PDB entry 6P25 | electron microscopy, 3.20 A resolution | chains A and B of the 3 polymer chains in the assembly

[Chain A]
Protein: Dolichyl-phosphate-mannose--protein mannosyltransferase 1
Organism: Saccharomyces cerevisiae W303
Notes: EC 2.4.1.109
UniProtKB: P33775 (PMT1_YEAST); residue numbers follow UniProt; this construct covers 1-817
Sequence (817 residues; each row starts with the number of its first residue):
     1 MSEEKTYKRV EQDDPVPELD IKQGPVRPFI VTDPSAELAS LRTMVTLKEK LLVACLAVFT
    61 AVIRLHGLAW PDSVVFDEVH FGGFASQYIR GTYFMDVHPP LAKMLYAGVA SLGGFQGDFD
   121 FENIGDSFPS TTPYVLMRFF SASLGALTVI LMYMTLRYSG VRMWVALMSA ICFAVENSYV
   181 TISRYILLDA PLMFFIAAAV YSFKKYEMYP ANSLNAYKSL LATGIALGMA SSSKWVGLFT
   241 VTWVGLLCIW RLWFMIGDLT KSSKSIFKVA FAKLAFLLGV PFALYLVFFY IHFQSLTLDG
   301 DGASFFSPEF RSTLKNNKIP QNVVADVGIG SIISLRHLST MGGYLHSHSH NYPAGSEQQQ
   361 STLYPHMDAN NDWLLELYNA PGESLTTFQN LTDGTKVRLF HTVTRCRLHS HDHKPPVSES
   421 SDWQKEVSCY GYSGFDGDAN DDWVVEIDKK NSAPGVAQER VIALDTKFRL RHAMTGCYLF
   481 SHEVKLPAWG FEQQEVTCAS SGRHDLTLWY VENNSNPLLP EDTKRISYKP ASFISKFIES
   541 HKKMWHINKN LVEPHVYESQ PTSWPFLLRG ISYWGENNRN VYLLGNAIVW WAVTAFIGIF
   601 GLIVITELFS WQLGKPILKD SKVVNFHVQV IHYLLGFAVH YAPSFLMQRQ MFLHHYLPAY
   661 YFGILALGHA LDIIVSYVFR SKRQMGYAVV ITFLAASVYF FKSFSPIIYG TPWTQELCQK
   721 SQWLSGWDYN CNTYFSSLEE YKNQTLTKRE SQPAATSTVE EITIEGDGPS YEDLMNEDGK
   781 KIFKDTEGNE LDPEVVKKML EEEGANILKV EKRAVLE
Unresolved in the structure: 1-14, 380-383, 750-817
Swiss-Prot annotation at these positions:
  - modified residue: S2 (N-acetylserine)
  - glycosylation (N-linked (GlcNAc...) asparagine): N390, N513, N743
  - mutagenesis: R64 (R64A: Reduces mannosyltransferase activity), D77 to E78 (Impairs mannosyltransferase activity), E78 (E78A: Decreases substrate-binding and reduces mannosyltransferase activity), Y88 (Y88A: Moderately decreases complex formation with PMT2), P100 (P100A: Moderately decreases complex formation with PMT2), R138 (R138A: Impairs complex formation with PMT2), L408 (L408A: Reduces mannosyltransferase activity)
Covalent attachments: N-acetylglucosamine (NAG) linked to N390
Small-molecule neighbours:
  - palmitoyl-linoleoyl phosphatidylcholine (CPL; 1-palmitoyl-2-linoleoyl-sn-glycero-3-phosphocholine), molecule 1: I249, L252, I256, L259, S263, I266, F267, A270, F271
  - palmitoyl-linoleoyl phosphatidylcholine (CPL), molecule 2: Q560, T562, P565, F566, T594, A595, I597, G598, I599, F600, I631, L634, L635, F637, A638, Y641, A642, F645
  - NNM ((3R)-3,31-dimethyl-7,11,15,19,23,27-hexamethylidenedotriacont-31-en-1-yl dihydrogen phosphate): F81, H98, K234, W235, V236, L238, F239, V241, T242, G245, L246, C248, L252, A270, K273, L274, L277, L278, W545, N548, M647, R649, F652, H654, H655
From the paper describing this entry:
  - post-translational modification sites: N390
  - binding site for NNM: H98, K234, W235, L238, F239, V241, T242, G245, L252, A270, L274, L277, L278, W545, N548, M647, R649, H654, H655
  - mutagenesis - K234A, W253A: decreased catalytic activity (citing earlier work)
  - catalytic residues: D77
  - contacts within the chain: E78-R138 (salt bridge)
  - binding site for NNM: F652 (proposed by the authors, not directly observed)

[Chain B]
Protein: Dolichyl-phosphate-mannose--protein mannosyltransferase 2
Organism: Saccharomyces cerevisiae W303
Notes: EC 2.4.1.109
UniProtKB: P31382 (PMT2_YEAST); numbering as in UniProt (aligned over 1-759)
Sequence (759 residues; numbered 1 to 759; the number before each row is that of its first residue):
     1 MSSSSSTGYS KNNAAHIKQE NTLRQRESSS ISVSEELSSA DERDAEDFSK EKPAAQSSLL
    61 RLESVVMPVI FTALALFTRM YKIGINNHVV WDEAHFGKFG SYYLRHEFYH DVHPPLGKML
   121 VGLSGYLAGY NGSWDFPSGE IYPDYLDYVK MRLFNASFSA LCVPLAYFTA KAIGFSLPTV
   181 WLMTVLVLFE NSYSTLGRFI LLDSMLLFFT VASFFSFVMF HNQRSKPFSR KWWKWLLITG
   241 ISLGCTISVK MVGLFIITMV GIYTVIDLWT FLADKSMSWK TYINHWLARI FGLIIVPFCI
   301 FLLCFKIHFD LLSHSGTGDA NMPSLFQARL VGSDVGQGPR DIALGSSVVS IKNQALGGSL
   361 LHSHIQTYPD GSNQQQVTCY GYKDANNEWF FNRERGLPSW SENETDIEYL KPGTSYRLVH
   421 KSTGRNLHTH PVAAPVSKTQ WEVSGYGDNV VGDNKDNWVI EIMDQRGDED PEKLHTLTTS
   481 FRIKNLEMGC YLAQTGNSLP EWGFRQQEVV CMKNPFKRDK RTWWNIETHE NERLPPRPED
   541 FQYPKTNFLK DFIHLNLAMM ATNNALVPDP DKFDYLASSA WQWPTLNVGL RLCGWGDDNP
   601 KYFLLGTPAS TWASSVAVLA FMATVVILLI RWQRQYVDLR NPSNWNVFLM GGFYPLLAWG
   661 LHYMPFVIMS RVTYVHHYLP ALYFALIILA YCFDAGLQKW SRSKCGRIMR FVLYAGFMAL
   721 VIGCFWYFSP ISFGMEGPSS NFRYLNWFST WDIADKQEA
Unresolved in the structure: 1-56, 532-539, 755-759
Cystine bridges: C490-C511
Covalent attachments: N-acetylglucosamine (NAG) linked to N131
Small-molecule neighbours:
  - palmitoyl-linoleoyl phosphatidylcholine (CPL; 1-palmitoyl-2-linoleoyl-sn-glycero-3-phosphocholine), molecule 1: A613, V616, A617, L619, A620, A623, T624, I627, L628, R631, V637, D638, L639, R640, N644, L689, Y691, C692, F693, A695, G696, K699, F717
  - palmitoyl-linoleoyl phosphatidylcholine (CPL), molecule 2: V626, I627, I630, R631, R634, Q635, Y636
From the paper describing this entry:
  - post-translational modification sites: N131
  - catalytic residues: D92
  - contacts within the chain: E93-R152 (salt bridge)
  - binding site for acceptor peptide: D92

[Chain A / chain B interface]
Residue-residue contacts (40; chain A residue first):
  P25(A) with Q635(B)
  V26(A) with Q635(B); V637(B), hydrophobic
  R27(A) with W632(B), hydrogen bond (side chain-backbone); Q633(B); Q635(B), hydrogen bond
  W253(A) with L629(B); Q633(B)
  M255(A) with R634(B)
  I256(A) with I630(B); Q633(B); R634(B), hydrogen bond (backbone-side chain)
  G257(A) with Q633(B)
  D258(A) with R634(B), hydrogen bond (backbone-side chain)
  L259(A) with R634(B); Q635(B)
  K261(A) with R634(B), hydrogen bond (backbone-side chain)
  S263(A) with R634(B)
  I266(A) with R634(B)
  E419(A) with R505(B), salt bridge
  W423(A) with D569(B); D571(B); K572(B)
  F480(A) with D571(B)
  H482(A) with D571(B), salt bridge
  S501(A) with K572(B), hydrogen bond; F573(B), hydrogen bond (backbone-backbone)
  G502(A) with D571(B); F573(B)
  R503(A) with P570(B), hydrogen bond (side chain-backbone); D571(B), hydrogen bond (backbone-backbone); F573(B)
  L506(A) with D571(B)
  L608(A) with W269(B), hydrophobic
  F609(A) with W269(B), hydrophobic
  Q612(A) with W269(B), hydrogen bond (side chain-backbone); T270(B); L272(B); A273(B)
  L613(A) with W279(B), hydrophobic
Interface residues without a listed pair, chain A (27 interface residues in all): G24, S262, G614
Interface residues without a listed pair, chain B (19 interface residues in all): K275
From the paper, about this interface:
  - interface residues, chain A: V26(A), R27(A), W253(A), I256(A), W423(A), H482(A), S501(A), R503(A), Q612(A), L613(A)
  - interface residues, chain B: W269(B), L272(B), D571(B), K572(B), F573(B), W632(B), Q633(B), R634(B), Q635(B)

[In short]
27 residues of chain A and 19 residues of chain B are in contact; the contacts include 10 hydrogen bonds and 2
salt bridges. Polar contacts include E419(A)-R505(B), H482(A)-D571(B) and R27(A)-W632(B). From the paper:
catalytic residues D77(A) and D92(B); K234A and W253A of chain A reduce catalytic activity.
Chain A is Dolichyl-phosphate-mannose--protein mannosyltransferase 1 and chain B is
Dolichyl-phosphate-mannose--protein mannosyltransferase 2, both from Saccharomyces cerevisiae W303; the
structure, Structure of S. cerevisiae protein O-mannosyltransferase Pmt1-Pmt2 complex bound to the sugar donor
and a peptide ..., was determined by electron microscopy (same publication as 6P28 and 6P2R).
